1I6H - chains R and B of the 12 polymer chains in the assembly; structure by X-ray diffraction, 3.30 A resolution.

Chain R:
Molecule: 9-nt RNA strand
Sequence (9 nucleotides; each row starts with the number of its first residue):
     1 GACCAGGCA
Bound ions: Mg2+: C8, A9 (shared with 3 residues of chain A)

Chain B:
Name: DNA-directed RNA polymerase II 140KD polypeptide
From: Saccharomyces cerevisiae
Notes: EC 2.7.7.6
UniProt: P08518 (RPB2_YEAST); numbering as in UniProt (aligned over 1-1224)
Amino-acid sequence (1224 residues; numbered 1 to 1224; the number before each row is that of its first residue):
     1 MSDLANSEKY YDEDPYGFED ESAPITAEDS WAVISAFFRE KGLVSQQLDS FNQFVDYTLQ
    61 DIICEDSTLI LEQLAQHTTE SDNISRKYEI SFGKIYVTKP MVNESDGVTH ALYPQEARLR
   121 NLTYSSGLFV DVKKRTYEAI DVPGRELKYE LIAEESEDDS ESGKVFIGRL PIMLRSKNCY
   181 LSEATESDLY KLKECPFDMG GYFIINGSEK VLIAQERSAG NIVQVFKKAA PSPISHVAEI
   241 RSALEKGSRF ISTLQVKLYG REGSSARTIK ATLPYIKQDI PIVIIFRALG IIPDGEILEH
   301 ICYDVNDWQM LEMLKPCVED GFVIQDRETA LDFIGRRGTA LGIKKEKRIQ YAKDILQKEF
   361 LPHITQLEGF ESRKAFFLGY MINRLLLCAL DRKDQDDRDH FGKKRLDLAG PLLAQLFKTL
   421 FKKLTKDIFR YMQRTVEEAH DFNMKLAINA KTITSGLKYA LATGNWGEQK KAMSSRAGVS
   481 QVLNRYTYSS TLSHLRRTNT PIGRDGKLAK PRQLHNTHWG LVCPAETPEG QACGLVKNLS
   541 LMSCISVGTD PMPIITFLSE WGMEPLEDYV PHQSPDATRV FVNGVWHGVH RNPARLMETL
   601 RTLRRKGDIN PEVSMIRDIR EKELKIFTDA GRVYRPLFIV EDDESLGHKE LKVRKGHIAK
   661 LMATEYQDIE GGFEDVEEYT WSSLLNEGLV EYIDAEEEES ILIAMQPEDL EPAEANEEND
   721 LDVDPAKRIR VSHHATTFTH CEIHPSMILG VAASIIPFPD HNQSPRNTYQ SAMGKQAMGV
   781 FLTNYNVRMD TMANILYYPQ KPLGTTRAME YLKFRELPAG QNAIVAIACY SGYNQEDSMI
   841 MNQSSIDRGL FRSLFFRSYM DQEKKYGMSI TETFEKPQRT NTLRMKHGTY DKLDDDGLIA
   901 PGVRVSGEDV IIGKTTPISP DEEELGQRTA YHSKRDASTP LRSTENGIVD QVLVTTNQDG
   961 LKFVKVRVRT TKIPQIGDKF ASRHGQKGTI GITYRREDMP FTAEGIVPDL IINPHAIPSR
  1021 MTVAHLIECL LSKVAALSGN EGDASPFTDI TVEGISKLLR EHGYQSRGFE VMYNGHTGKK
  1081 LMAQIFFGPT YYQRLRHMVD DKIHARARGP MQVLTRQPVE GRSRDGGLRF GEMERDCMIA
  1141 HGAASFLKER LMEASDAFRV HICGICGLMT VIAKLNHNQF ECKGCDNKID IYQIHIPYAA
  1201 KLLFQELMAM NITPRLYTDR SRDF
Disordered / not traced: 1-19, 71-89, 135-163, 336-344, 438-445, 468-476, 503-508, 669-677, 716-721, 920-932
Bound ions: Zn2+: Cys-1163, Cys-1166, Cys-1182, Cys-1185
What the authors report for this chain:
  - conformationally variable residues (helix shift, order/disorder transition): Ala-1107 to Arg-1129, Met-1152 to Arg-1159

How chain R and chain B interact:
Residue-residue contacts (10; chain R residue first):
  A2(R) / Asn-465(B)  sugar contact
  C4(R) / Gln-481(B)  hydrogen bond to the sugar
  G6(R) / Gln-531(B)  hydrogen bond to the phosphate
  G6(R) / Gln-776(B)  hydrogen bond to the phosphate
  G6(R) / His-1097(B)  sugar contact
  G7(R) / Gln-776(B)  hydrogen bond to the phosphate
  G7(R) / Lys-979(B)  hydrogen bond to the phosphate
  G7(R) / His-1097(B)  sugar contact
  C8(R) / Lys-979(B)  salt bridge to the phosphate
  C8(R) / Lys-987(B)  phosphate contact
Interface residues without a listed pair, chain R (7 interface residues in all): A5, A9
Interface residues without a listed pair, chain B (10 interface residues in all): Pro-528, Glu-529, Ala-772

In short:
The interface between chain R and chain B involves 7 residues on one side and 10 on the other; the contacts
include 5 hydrogen bonds and 1 salt bridge. Polar contacts include C4(R)/Gln-481(B), G6(R)/Gln-531(B) and
G6(R)/Gln-776(B). C8(R) and A9(R) form the Mg2+ site. The paper reports conformational variability at
Ala-1107(B) and Met-1152(B).
Here chain R is a 9-nt RNA strand and chain B is DNA-directed RNA polymerase II 140KD polypeptide
(Saccharomyces cerevisiae). Entry 1I6H (RNA polymerase II elongation complex) was determined by X-ray
diffraction.
